1ZBB - chains J and e of the 18 polymer chains in the assembly; structure by X-ray diffraction, 9.00 A resolution (very low resolution: no residue pairs are listed; an interface is given only as per-side residue counts).

[Chain J]
Molecule: DNA strand 2 (arbitrary model sequence)
Sequence (347 nucleotides; each row starts with the number of its first residue):
     1 TGCACTTACA TGCGCATGTA AGTCTGGAGA ATCACCTGCA GATACTACCA AAAGTGTATT
    61 TGGAAACTGC TCCATCAAAA GGCATGTTCA GCTGGAATCC AGCTGAACAT GCCTTTTGAT
   121 GGAGCAGTTT CCAAATACAC TTTTGGTAGT ATCTGCAGGT TACATCCTGT GCATGTAAGT
   181 ACTGGCCGCC CTGGAGAATC ACCTGCAGAT ACTACCAAAA GTGTATTTGG AAACTGCTCC
   241 ATCAAAAGGC ATGTTCAGCT GGAATCCAGC TGAACATGCC TTTTGATGGA GCAGTTTCCA
   301 AATACACTTT TGGTAGTATC TGCAGGTTAC ATCCTGTGCA TGTAAGT

[Chain e]
Molecule: Histone H3
From: Xenopus laevis
Reference sequence: P84233 (H31_XENLA); residues 1-135 here = UniProt positions 1-135
Chain sequence (135 residues; each row starts with the number of its first residue):
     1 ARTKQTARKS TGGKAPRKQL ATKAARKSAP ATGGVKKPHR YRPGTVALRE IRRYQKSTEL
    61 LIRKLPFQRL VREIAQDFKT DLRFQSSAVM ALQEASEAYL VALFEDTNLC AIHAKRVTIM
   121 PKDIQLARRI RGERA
Disordered / not traced: 1-38
Construct notes: conflict Ala-102 (Gly in P84233)

[How chain J and chain e interact]
At this resolution (9 A) residue pairs are not listed: 12 residues of chain J and 18 of chain e lie at the interface.

[In short]
The interface between chain J and chain e involves 12 residues on one side and 18 on the other.
Here chain J is DNA strand 2 (arbitrary model sequence) and chain e is Histone H3 (Xenopus laevis). Entry 1ZBB
(Structure of the 4_601_167 Tetranucleosome) was determined by X-ray diffraction.
